8VJB - chains B and C of the 6 polymer chains in the assembly; structure by electron microscopy, 3.60 A resolution.

Chain B:
Molecule: Isoform Short of Insulin receptor
Organism: Homo sapiens
Notes: EC 2.7.10.1
Reference sequence: P06213 (INSR_HUMAN), isoform P06213-2; residues -26 to 1343 here correspond to UniProt positions 1-1370 (UniProt number = residue number + 27)
Amino-acid sequence (1370 residues; row label = number of the first residue in the row; numbers below 1 keep their minus sign (Met-26 is residue -26)):
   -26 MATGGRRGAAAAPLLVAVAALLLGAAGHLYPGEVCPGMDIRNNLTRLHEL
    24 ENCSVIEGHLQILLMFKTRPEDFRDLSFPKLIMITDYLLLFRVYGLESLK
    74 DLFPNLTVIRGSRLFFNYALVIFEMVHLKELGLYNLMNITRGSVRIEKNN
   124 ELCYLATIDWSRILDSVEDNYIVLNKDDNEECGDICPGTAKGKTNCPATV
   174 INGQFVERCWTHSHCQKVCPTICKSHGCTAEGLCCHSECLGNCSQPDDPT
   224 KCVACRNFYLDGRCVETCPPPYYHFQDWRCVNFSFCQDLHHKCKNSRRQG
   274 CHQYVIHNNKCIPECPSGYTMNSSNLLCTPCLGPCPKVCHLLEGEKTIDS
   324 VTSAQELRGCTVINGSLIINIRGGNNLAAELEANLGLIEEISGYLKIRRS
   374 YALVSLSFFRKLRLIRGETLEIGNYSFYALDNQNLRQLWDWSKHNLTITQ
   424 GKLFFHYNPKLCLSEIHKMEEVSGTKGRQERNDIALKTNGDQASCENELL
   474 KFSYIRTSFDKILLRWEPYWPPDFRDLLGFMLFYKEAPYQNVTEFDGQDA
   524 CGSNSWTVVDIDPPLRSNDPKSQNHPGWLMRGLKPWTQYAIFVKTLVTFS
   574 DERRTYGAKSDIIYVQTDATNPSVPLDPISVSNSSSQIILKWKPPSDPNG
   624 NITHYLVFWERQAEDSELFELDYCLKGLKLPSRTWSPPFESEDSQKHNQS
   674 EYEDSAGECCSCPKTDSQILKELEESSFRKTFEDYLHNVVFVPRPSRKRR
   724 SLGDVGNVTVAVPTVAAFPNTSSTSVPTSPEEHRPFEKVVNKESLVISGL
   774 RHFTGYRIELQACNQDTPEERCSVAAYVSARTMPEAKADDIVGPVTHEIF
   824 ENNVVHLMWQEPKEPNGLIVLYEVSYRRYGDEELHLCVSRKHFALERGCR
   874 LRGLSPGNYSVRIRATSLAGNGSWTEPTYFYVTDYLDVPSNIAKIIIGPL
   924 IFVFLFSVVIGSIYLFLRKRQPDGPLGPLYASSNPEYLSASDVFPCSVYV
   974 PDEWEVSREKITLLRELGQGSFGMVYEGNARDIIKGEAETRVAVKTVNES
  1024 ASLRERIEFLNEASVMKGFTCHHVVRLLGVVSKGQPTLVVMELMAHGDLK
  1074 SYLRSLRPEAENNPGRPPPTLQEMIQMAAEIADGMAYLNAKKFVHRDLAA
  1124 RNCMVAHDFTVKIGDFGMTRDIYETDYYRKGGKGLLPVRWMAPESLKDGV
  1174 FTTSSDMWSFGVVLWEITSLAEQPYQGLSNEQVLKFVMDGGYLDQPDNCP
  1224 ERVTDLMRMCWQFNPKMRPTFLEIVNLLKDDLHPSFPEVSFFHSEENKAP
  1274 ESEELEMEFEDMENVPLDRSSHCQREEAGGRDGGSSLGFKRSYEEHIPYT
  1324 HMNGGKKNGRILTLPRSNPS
Not modelled in the structure: -26 to 0, 162-167, 519-527, 542-544, 574-576, 657-690, 718-753, 908-1343
Curated features (UniProtKB/Swiss-Prot):
  - region: Glu706 to Phe714 (Insulin-binding), Tyr972 (Important for interaction with IRS1, SHC1 and STAT5B)
  - site: Phe39 (Insulin-binding)
  - modified residue: Ser373 (Phosphoserine), Tyr374 (Phosphotyrosine), Ser380 (Phosphoserine), Tyr972 (Phosphotyrosine)
  - glycosylation (N-linked (GlcNAc...) asparagine): Asn16, Asn25, Asn78, Asn111, Asn215, Asn255, Asn295, Asn337, Asn397, Asn418, Asn514, Asn606, Asn624, Asn671
Disulfides: Cys8-Cys26, Cys126-Cys155, Cys159-Cys182, Cys169-Cys188, Cys192-Cys201, Cys196-Cys207, Cys208-Cys216, Cys212-Cys225, Cys228-Cys237, Cys241-Cys253, Cys259-Cys284, Cys266-Cys274, Cys288-Cys301, Cys312-Cys333, Cys435-Cys468, Cys647-Cys860, Cys786-Cys795
Reported in the primary citation:
  - mutagenesis - E316A, E318A, D322A: unchanged signaling in response to IGF2
  - mutagenesis - E316A/E318A/D322A, K484E/L552A, R539A: decreased signaling in response to IGF2
  - mutagenesis - E316A/E318A/D322A, R539A: unchanged signaling in response to insulin
  - mutagenesis - N594A, N594E, N594R: increased signaling in response to IGF2
  - mutagenesis - N594A, N594E, N594R: increased signaling in response to insulin

Chain C:
Molecule: Insulin-like growth factor II
Organism: Homo sapiens
Reference sequence: P01344 (IGF2_HUMAN); residues -23 to 156 here correspond to UniProt positions 1-180 (UniProt number = residue number + 24)
Amino-acid sequence (180 residues; numbered -23 to 156; the number before each row is that of its first residue; numbers below 1 keep their minus sign (Met-23 is residue -23)):
   -23 MGIPMGKSMLVLLTFLAFASCCIAAYRPSETLCGGELVDTLQFVCGDRGF
    27 YFSRPASRVSRRSRGIVEECCFRSCDLALLETYCATPAKSERDVSTPPTV
    77 LPDNFPRYPVGKFFQYDTWKQSTQRLRRGLPALLRARRGHVLAKELEAFR
   127 EAKRHRPLIALPTQDPAHGGAPPEMASNRK
Not modelled in the structure: -23 to 7, 30-42, 63-156
Curated features (UniProtKB/Swiss-Prot):
  - region: Ala1 to Phe28 (B), Ser29 to Arg40 (C), Gly41 to Ala61 (A), Thr62 to Glu67 (D)
  - site (Important for interaction with integrin): Arg24, Arg34, Arg37, Arg38
  - glycosylation (O-linked (GalNAc...) threonine): Thr72, Thr75, Thr139
Disulfides: Cys9-Cys47, Cys21-Cys60, Cys46-Cys51
Reported in the primary citation:
  - mutagenesis - R30A: increased binding to IR-A
  - mutagenesis - R37A/R38A: decreased signaling in response to IR
  - mutagenesis - E12A, E12A/R37A/R38A, V43E: decreased signaling with Isoform Short of Insulin receptor (chain B)
  - mutagenesis - F19A/L53A, R37A, R37A/R38A, R38A: unchanged signaling with Isoform Short of Insulin receptor (chain B)
  - mutagenesis - F19A/L53A, R37A/R38A: decreased co-localization with Isoform Short of Insulin receptor (chain B)
  - mutagenesis - R30A: increased signaling with Isoform Short of Insulin receptor (chain B)
  - mutagenesis - R30A: increased binding to IR-B
  - mutagenesis - F19A/L53A, R37A/R38A, V43E: decreased growth in response to cell viability and growth

Chain B / chain C interface:
Contacting residue pairs (11; chain B residue first):
  Arg479(B) - Phe19(C)  hydrogen bond (side chain-backbone)
  Ser481(B) - Phe19(C)
  Lys484(B) - Phe19(C)
  Ile485(B) - Phe19(C)
  Leu486(B) - Val20(C)  hydrophobic
  Leu486(B) - Leu53(C)  hydrophobic
  Arg488(B) - Leu53(C)
  Trp551(B) - Asp52(C)
  Trp551(B) - Leu53(C)
  Leu552(B) - Val20(C)  hydrophobic
  Leu552(B) - Leu53(C)
Also at the interface, not in a pair above, chain B (10 interface residues in all): Leu487, Gly550
Also at the interface, not in a pair above, chain C (8 interface residues in all): Gly22, Cys51, Leu56, Glu57
Interface features reported in the paper:
  - interface residues, chain C: Phe19(C), Leu53(C)
  - hot spots on chain C (mutagenesis) - R30A: increased binding to IR-A

In short:
Chain B and chain C form an interface of 10 and 8 residues respectively, with 1 hydrogen bond. Its one
hydrogen-bonded contact is Arg479(B)-Phe19(C). The paper reports that E316A/E318A/D322A, K484E/L552A and R539A
of chain B reduce signaling in response to IGF2; interface residues Phe19(C) and Leu53(C); 17 substitutions
were tested in all.
Chain B is Isoform Short of Insulin receptor and chain C is Insulin-like growth factor II, both from Homo
sapiens; the structure, Cryo-EM structure of short form insulin receptor (IR-A) with four IGF2 bound,
symmetric conformation, was determined by electron microscopy together with 8U4B, 8U4C, 8U4E and 8VJC from the
same study.
